Entry 1ZBH (X-ray diffraction, 3.00 A resolution); this record covers chains A and B of the 6 polymer chains in the assembly.

Chain A (and B):
Name: 3'-5' exonuclease ERI1
Organism: Homo sapiens
Notes: EC 3.1.-.-; fragment: 3'hExo; chain B of this document is another copy of the same molecule, construct and numbering; everything in this record applies to it too
UniProt: Q8IV48 (THEX1_HUMAN); residues 51-349 here correspond to UniProt positions 50-348 (UniProt number = residue number - 1)
Amino-acid sequence (299 residues; row label = number of the first residue in the row):
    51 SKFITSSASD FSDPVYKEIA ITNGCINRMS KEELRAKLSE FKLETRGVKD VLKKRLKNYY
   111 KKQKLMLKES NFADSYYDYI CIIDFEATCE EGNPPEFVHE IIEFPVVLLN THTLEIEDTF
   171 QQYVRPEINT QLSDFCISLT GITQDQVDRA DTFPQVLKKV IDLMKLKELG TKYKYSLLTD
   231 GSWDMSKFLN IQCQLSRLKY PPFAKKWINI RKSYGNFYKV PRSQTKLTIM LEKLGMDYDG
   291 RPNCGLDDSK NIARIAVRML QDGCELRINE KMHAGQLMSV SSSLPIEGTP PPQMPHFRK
Unresolved in the structure: 51-59, 349 (chain B: 51-123, 349)
Construct notes: engineered mutation Leu213 (Trp212 in Q8IV48), Asn293 (His292 in Q8IV48)
Bound ions: Mg2+ site 1: Asp134 (together with adenosine monophosphate); Mg2+ site 2: Asp134, Glu136, Asp298 (together with adenosine monophosphate)
Small-molecule neighbours: adenosine monophosphate: Asp134, Phe135, Glu136, Ala137, Thr138, Cys139, Glu140, Asn143, His149, Phe185, Leu189, Thr190, Asp230, Trp233, Asp234, Phe238, Asn293, Asp298

How chain A and chain B interact:
Residue-residue contacts (23):
  Glu165(A) with Lys300(B), salt bridge
  Glu167(A) with Glu167(B); Asp168(B); Thr169(B), hydrogen bond (backbone-backbone)
  Asp168(A) with Glu167(B); Asp168(B); Thr169(B)
  Thr169(A) with Glu167(B), hydrogen bond (backbone-backbone); Asp168(B); Lys217(B), hydrogen bond (backbone-side chain)
  Phe170(A) with Leu216(B); Lys217(B)
  Gln172(A) with Glu218(B)
  Lys209(A) with Leu216(B); Glu218(B), salt bridge
  Leu213(A) with Leu216(B)
  Leu216(A) with Phe170(B); Lys209(B); Asp212(B); Leu213(B)
  Lys217(A) with Thr169(B), hydrogen bond (side chain-backbone); Phe170(B)
  Glu218(A) with Lys209(B), salt bridge
Also at the interface, not in a pair above, chain A (14 interface residues in all): Asp212, Lys215, Lys300
Also at the interface, not in a pair above, chain B (12 interface residues in all): Glu165

In short:
The interface between chain A and chain B involves 14 residues on one side and 12 on the other; the contacts
include 4 hydrogen bonds and 3 salt bridges. Among the polar pairs are Glu165(A)-Lys300(B),
Lys209(A)-Glu218(B) and Thr169(A)-Lys217(B). Chain A binds adenosine monophosphate.
Both chains are 3'-5' exonuclease ERI1 (Homo sapiens). Entry 1ZBH (3'-end specific recognition of histone mRNA
stem-loop by 3'-exonuclease) was determined by X-ray diffraction.
